PDB entry 4WTM | X-ray diffraction, 2.15 A resolution | chains T and A of the 3 polymer chains in the assembly

== Chain T ==
Molecule: RNA template uagg
Sequence (4 nucleotides; each row starts with the number of its first residue):
     1 UAGG

== Chain A ==
Name: RNA-directed RNA polymerase
Organism: Hepatitis C virus JFH-1
Notes: EC 2.7.7.48
UniProtKB: Q99IB8 (POLG_HCVJF); residues 1-570 here correspond to UniProt positions 2443-3012 (UniProt number = residue number + 2442)
Sequence (580 residues; row label = number of the first residue in the row; numbers below 1 keep their minus sign (Met-1 is residue -1)):
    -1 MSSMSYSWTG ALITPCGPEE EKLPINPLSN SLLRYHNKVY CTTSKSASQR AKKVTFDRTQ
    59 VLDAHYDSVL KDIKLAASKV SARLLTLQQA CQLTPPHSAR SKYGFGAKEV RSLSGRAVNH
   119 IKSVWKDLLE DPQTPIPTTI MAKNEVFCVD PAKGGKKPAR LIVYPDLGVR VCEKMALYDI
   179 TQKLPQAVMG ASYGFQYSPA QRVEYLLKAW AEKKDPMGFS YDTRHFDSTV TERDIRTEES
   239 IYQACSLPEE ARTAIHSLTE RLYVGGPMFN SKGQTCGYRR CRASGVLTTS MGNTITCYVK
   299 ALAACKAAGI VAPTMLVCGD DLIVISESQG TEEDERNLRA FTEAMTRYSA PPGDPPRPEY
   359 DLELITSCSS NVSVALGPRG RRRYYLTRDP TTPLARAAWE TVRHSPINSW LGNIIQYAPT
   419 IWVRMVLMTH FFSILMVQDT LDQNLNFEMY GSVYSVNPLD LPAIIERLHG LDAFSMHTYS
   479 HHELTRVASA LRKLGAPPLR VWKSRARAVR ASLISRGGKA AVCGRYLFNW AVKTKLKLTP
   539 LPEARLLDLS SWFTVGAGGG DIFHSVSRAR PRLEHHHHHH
Not modelled in the structure: -1, 553-578
Differences from the reference sequence: expression tag (-1 to 0, 571-578); engineered mutation Gly15 (Ser2457 in Q99IB8), Gln86 (Glu2528 in Q99IB8), Gln87 (Glu2529 in Q99IB8), His223 (Cys2665 in Q99IB8), Ile321 (Val2763 in Q99IB8)
Metal / ion sites: Mn2+ site 1: Asp220, Asp318, Asp319 (together with UDP) (shared with 1 residue of chain P); Mn2+ site 2: Asp220, Thr221, Asp318 (together with UDP); Mn2+ site 3: Glu237, His254
Residues lining bound ligands: UDP (uridine-5'-diphosphate): Arg48, Lys141, Arg158, Asp220, Thr221, Arg222, His223, Phe224, Asp225, Arg280, Ser282, Thr287, Asn291, Asp318, Asp319
Curated features (UniProtKB/Swiss-Prot):
  - binding site (Mg(2+)): Asp220, Asp318, Asp319

== Interface between chain T and chain A ==
Contacting residue pairs (25):
  U1(T) with Ala97(A), phosphate contact
  A2(T) with His95(A), phosphate contact; Ser96(A), phosphate contact; Ala97(A), hydrogen bond to the phosphate; Lys141(A), base contact; Ile160(A), base contact; Tyr162(A), sugar contact; Arg168(A), hydrogen bond to the phosphate; Ser282(A), base contact; Gly283(A), hydrogen bond to the sugar
  G3(T) with Pro93(A), phosphate contact; Ser96(A), hydrogen bond to the phosphate; Arg168(A), salt bridge to the phosphate; Lys172(A), hydrogen bond to the phosphate; Gly283(A), sugar contact; Val284(A), sugar contact; Leu285(A), hydrogen bond to the sugar; Thr287(A), base contact; Ser288(A), hydrogen bond to the base
  G4(T) with Lys172(A), salt bridge to the phosphate; Gln180(A), phosphate contact; Leu285(A), sugar contact; Ser288(A), hydrogen bond to the base; Tyr448(A), base contact; Gly449(A), hydrogen bond to the base
Also at the interface, not in a pair above, chain A (20 interface residues in all): Tyr176, Phe193

== Summary ==
4 residues of chain T face 20 of chain A across their interface, with 9 hydrogen bonds and 2 salt bridges.
Polar pairs include G3(T)-Ser288(A), G4(T)-Ser288(A) and G4(T)-Gly449(A). Ligands of chain A: UDP. UniProt
lists 3 Mg2+-binding residues on chain A.
Chain T is RNA template uagg and chain A is RNA-directed RNA polymerase (Hepatitis C virus JFH-1); the
structure, Crystal structure of hcv NS5B genotype 2A jfh-1 isolate with S15G E86Q E87Q C223H V321I mutations
..., was determined by X-ray diffraction, deposited together with 4WTA, 4WTC, 4WTD, 4WTF, 4WTG, 4WTI and 3
further entries.
